5WXD - chains A and B of the 3 polymer chains in the assembly; structure by X-ray diffraction, 3.29 A resolution.

[Chain A]
Protein: HLA class I histocompatibility antigen, A-24 alpha chain
From: Homo sapiens
UniProtKB: P05534 (1A24_HUMAN); residues 1-274 here correspond to UniProt positions 25-298 (UniProt number = residue number + 24)
Chain sequence (274 residues; each row starts with the number of its first residue):
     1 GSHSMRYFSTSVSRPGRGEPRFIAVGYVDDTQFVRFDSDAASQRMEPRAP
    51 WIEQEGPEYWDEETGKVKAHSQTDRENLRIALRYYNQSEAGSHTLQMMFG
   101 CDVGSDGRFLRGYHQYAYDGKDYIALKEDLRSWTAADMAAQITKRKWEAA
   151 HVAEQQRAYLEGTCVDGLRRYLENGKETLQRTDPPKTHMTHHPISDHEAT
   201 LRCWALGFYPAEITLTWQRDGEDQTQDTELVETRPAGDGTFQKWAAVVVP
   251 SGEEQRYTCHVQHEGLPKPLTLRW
Disulfides: Cys101-Cys164, Cys203-Cys259

[Chain B]
Protein: Beta-2-microglobulin
From: Homo sapiens
UniProtKB: P61769 (B2MG_HUMAN); residue numbers follow UniProt; this construct covers 20-119
Chain sequence (100 residues; each row starts with the number of its first residue):
    20 AIQRTPKIQVYSRHPAENGKSNFLNCYVSGFHPSDIEVDLLKNGERIEKV
    70 EHSDLSFSKDWSFYLLYYTEFTPTEKDEYACRVNHVTLSQPKIVKWDRDM
Disulfides: Cys45-Cys100
Curated features (UniProtKB/Swiss-Prot):
  - modified residue: Gln22 (Pyrrolidone carboxylic acid)
  - glycosylation: Ile21 (N-linked (Glc) (glycation) isoleucine), Lys39 (N-linked (Glc) (glycation) lysine), Lys61 (N-linked (Glc) (glycation) lysine), Lys68 (N-linked (Glc) (glycation) lysine), Lys78 (N-linked (Glc) (glycation) lysine), Lys111 (N-linked (Glc) (glycation) lysine), Lys114 (N-linked (Glc) (glycation) lysine)

[Interface between chain A and chain B]
Residue-residue contacts - 55 pairs, chain A then chain B:
  Phe8(A) - Ser75(B)
  Phe8(A) - Phe76(B)  hydrophobic
  Ser9(A) - Phe76(B)
  Thr10(A) - Phe76(B)
  Thr10(A) - Phe82(B)
  Val12(A) - Ser53(B)
  Ile23(A) - Leu74(B)
  Val25(A) - Asp73(B)
  Val25(A) - Leu74(B)
  Val25(A) - Ser75(B)
  Tyr27(A) - Ser75(B)
  Tyr27(A) - Tyr83(B)  hydrogen bond
  Gln32(A) - Asp73(B)  hydrogen bond
  Arg35(A) - Asp73(B)  salt bridge
  Arg48(A) - Asp73(B)  salt bridge
  Gln96(A) - His51(B)  hydrogen bond
  Gln96(A) - Phe76(B)
  Gln96(A) - Trp80(B)  hydrogen bond (side chain-backbone)
  Gln96(A) - Phe82(B)
  Met97(A) - Phe76(B)
  Met98(A) - Lys78(B)
  Gln115(A) - Trp80(B)
  Tyr116(A) - Trp80(B)
  Ala117(A) - Trp80(B)  hydrophobic
  Asp119(A) - Ala20(B)
  Asp119(A) - Ile21(B)
  Asp119(A) - His51(B)
  Gly120(A) - His51(B)
  Lys121(A) - Ile21(B)
  Asp122(A) - Trp80(B)
  His192(A) - Asp118(B)  salt bridge
  Arg202(A) - Asp118(B)
  Trp204(A) - Asp118(B)
  Trp204(A) - Met119(B)  hydrophobic
  Leu206(A) - Pro34(B)  hydrophobic
  Val231(A) - Gln28(B)
  Glu232(A) - Gln28(B)  hydrogen bond (backbone-side chain)
  Glu232(A) - Tyr46(B)
  Glu232(A) - Ser48(B)  hydrogen bond
  Thr233(A) - Tyr46(B)
  Arg234(A) - Gln28(B)  hydrogen bond
  Arg234(A) - Tyr30(B)
  Arg234(A) - Met119(B)
  Pro235(A) - Tyr30(B)  hydrogen bond (backbone-side chain)
  Pro235(A) - Tyr46(B)
  Pro235(A) - Leu85(B)  hydrophobic
  Ala236(A) - Arg32(B)  hydrogen bond (backbone-side chain)
  Ala236(A) - Asn44(B)  hydrogen bond (backbone-side chain)
  Gly237(A) - Arg32(B)
  Asp238(A) - Arg32(B)
  Asp238(A) - His33(B)
  Gln242(A) - Tyr30(B)
  Gln242(A) - Ser31(B)
  Gln242(A) - Arg32(B)  hydrogen bond (side chain-backbone)
  Trp244(A) - Met119(B)  hydrophobic
Also at the interface, not in a pair above, chain A (37 interface residues in all): Arg6, Thr94, Tyr113
Also at the interface, not in a pair above, chain B (28 interface residues in all): Arg23, Lys26, His71, Ser72

[Overview]
37 residues of chain A face 28 of chain B across their interface, with 11 hydrogen bonds and 3 salt bridges.
Polar pairs include Arg35(A)-Asp73(B), Arg48(A)-Asp73(B) and His192(A)-Asp118(B).
Chain A is HLA class I histocompatibility antigen, A-24 alpha chain and chain B is Beta-2-microglobulin, both
from Homo sapiens; the structure, Crystal Structure of HLA-A*2402 in complex with avian influenza A(H7N9)
virus-derived peptide H7-25 (data set 1), was determined by X-ray diffraction together with 5WWU and 5WXC from
the same study.
